PDB entry 5WGQ | X-ray diffraction, 2.30 A resolution | chains A and B of the 4 polymer chains in the assembly

# Chain A (and B)
Protein: Estrogen receptor
From: Homo sapiens
Notes: chain B of this document is another copy of the same molecule, construct and numbering; everything in this record applies to it too
Reference sequence: P03372 (ESR1_HUMAN), isoform P03372-3; residues 297-554 here correspond to UniProt positions 124-381 (UniProt number = residue number - 173)
Sequence (261 residues; numbered 294 to 554; the number before each row is that of its first residue):
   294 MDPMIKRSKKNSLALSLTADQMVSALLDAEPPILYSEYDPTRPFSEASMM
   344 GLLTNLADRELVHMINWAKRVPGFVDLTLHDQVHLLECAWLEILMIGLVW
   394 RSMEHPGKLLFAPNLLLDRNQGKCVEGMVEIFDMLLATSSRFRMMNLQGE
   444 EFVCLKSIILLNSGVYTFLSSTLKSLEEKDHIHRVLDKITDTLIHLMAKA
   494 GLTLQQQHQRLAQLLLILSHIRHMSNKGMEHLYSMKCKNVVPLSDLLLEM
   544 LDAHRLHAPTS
Disordered / not traced: 294-307, 333-335, 460-465, 548-554 (chain B: 294-305, 333-335, 461-471, 549-554)
Sequence notes: initiating methionine (294); expression tag (295-296); engineered mutation S537 (Tyr364 in P03372)
Small-molecule neighbours: estradiol (EST): M343, L346, T347, L349, A350, E353, L384, L387, M388, L391, R394, F404, M421, I424, L428, G521, H524, L525

# Chain A / chain B interface
Contacting residue pairs - 47 pairs, chain A then chain B:
  A430(A) - Y459(B)
  R434(A) - H476(B)
  I451(A) - L509(B)  hydrophobic
  N455(A) - L509(B)  hydrogen bond (side chain-backbone)
  N455(A) - S512(B)
  Y459(A) - H513(B)
  H476(A) - R434(B)  hydrogen bond
  D480(A) - Q502(B)
  D480(A) - Q506(B)  hydrogen bond
  T483(A) - H501(B)
  T483(A) - A505(B)
  D484(A) - Q498(B)  hydrogen bond
  D484(A) - H501(B)  salt bridge
  D484(A) - Q502(B)  hydrogen bond
  I487(A) - H501(B)
  L497(A) - L497(B)  hydrophobic
  Q498(A) - D484(B)  hydrogen bond
  H501(A) - T483(B)
  H501(A) - D484(B)  salt bridge
  H501(A) - I487(B)
  H501(A) - L504(B)
  Q502(A) - D480(B)
  Q502(A) - D484(B)  hydrogen bond
  L504(A) - H501(B)
  A505(A) - T483(B)
  A505(A) - L508(B)  hydrophobic
  Q506(A) - D480(B)  hydrogen bond
  L508(A) - A505(B)  hydrophobic
  L509(A) - I451(B)  hydrophobic
  L509(A) - N455(B)  hydrogen bond (backbone-side chain)
  L509(A) - L508(B)  hydrophobic
  L511(A) - L509(B)  hydrophobic
  S512(A) - R515(B)  hydrogen bond
  H513(A) - N455(B)  hydrogen bond (side chain-backbone)
  H513(A) - S456(B)
  H513(A) - V458(B)
  H513(A) - Y459(B)
  H513(A) - R515(B)
  R515(A) - S512(B)  hydrogen bond
  R515(A) - H513(B)
  R515(A) - H516(B)  hydrogen bond
  H516(A) - R515(B)
  H516(A) - N519(B)  hydrogen bond
  N519(A) - H516(B)  hydrogen bond
  N519(A) - N519(B)  hydrogen bond
  K520(A) - N519(B)
  H547(A) - K520(B)
Other interface residues (no listed pair), chain A (29 interface residues in all): S456, L479
Other interface residues (no listed pair), chain B (30 interface residues in all): A430, L479, L511, H547

# Overview
Chain A and chain B form an interface of 29 and 30 residues respectively; the contacts include 16 hydrogen
bonds and 2 salt bridges. Polar contacts include D484(A)-H501(B), N455(A)-L509(B) and H476(A)-R434(B). Bound
to chain A: estradiol.
Both chains are Estrogen receptor (Homo sapiens). Entry 5WGQ (Estrogen Receptor Alpha Ligand Binding Domain in
Complex with Estradiol and SRC2-BCP1) was determined by X-ray diffraction together with 5WGD from the same
study.
